PDB entry 4WXY | X-ray diffraction, 2.70 A resolution | chains A and G of the 12 polymer chains in the assembly

== Chain A (and G) ==
Molecule: Pyridoxal biosynthesis lyase PdxS
From: Geobacillus kaustophilus
Notes: EC 4.-.-.-; chain G of this document is another copy of the same molecule, construct and numbering; everything in this record applies to it too
UniProt: Q5L3Y2 (PDXS_GEOKA); numbering as in UniProt (aligned over 1-294)
Sequence (304 residues; each row starts with the number of its first residue; numbers below 1 keep their minus sign (Glu-9 is residue -9)):
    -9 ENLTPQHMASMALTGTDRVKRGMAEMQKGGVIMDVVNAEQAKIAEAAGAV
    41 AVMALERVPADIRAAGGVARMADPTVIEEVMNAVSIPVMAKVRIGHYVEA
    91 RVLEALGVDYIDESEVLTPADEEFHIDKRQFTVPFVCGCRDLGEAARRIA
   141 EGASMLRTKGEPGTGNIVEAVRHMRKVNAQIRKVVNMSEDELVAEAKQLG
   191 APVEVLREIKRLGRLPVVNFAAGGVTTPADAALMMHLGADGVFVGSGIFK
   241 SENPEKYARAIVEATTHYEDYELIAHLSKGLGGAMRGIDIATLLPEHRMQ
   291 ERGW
Disordered / not traced: -9 to 2, 291-294 (chain G: -9 to 0, 291-294)
Modified residues: Lys81 ((2S)-2-azanyl-6-[[(3R,4R)-3,4-bis(oxidanyl)-2-oxidanylidene-5-phosphonooxy-pentyl]amino]hexanoic acid; L5P)
Differences from the reference sequence: expression tag (-9 to 0); conflict Thr216 (Ala in Q5L3Y2)
Curated features (UniProtKB/Swiss-Prot):
  - binding site (D-ribose 5-phosphate): Asp24, Gly153, Gly214, Gly235, Ser236
  - binding site (D-glyceraldehyde 3-phosphate): Arg165

== Chain A / chain G interface ==
Residue-residue contacts (9):
  Arg165(A) with Asp180(G), salt bridge; Glu181(G), salt bridge
  Arg172(A) with Asn176(G); Ser178(G)
  Asn176(A) with Arg172(G); Asn176(G), hydrogen bond
  Ser178(A) with Arg172(G)
  Asp180(A) with Arg165(G), salt bridge
  Glu181(A) with Arg165(G), salt bridge
Interface residues without a listed pair, chain A (7 interface residues in all): Ala169
Interface residues without a listed pair, chain G (7 interface residues in all): Ala169

== Overview ==
The chain A/chain G interface involves 7 residues from each chain, with 1 hydrogen bond and 4 salt bridges.
Polar contacts include Arg165(A)-Asp180(G), Arg165(A)-Glu181(G) and Asn176(A)-Asn176(G). UniProt lists 5
D-ribose 5-phosphate-binding residues and D-glyceraldehyde 3-phosphate-binding residue Arg165(A) on chain A.
Both chains are Pyridoxal biosynthesis lyase PdxS (Geobacillus kaustophilus). Entry 4WXY (PLPS (inactive
glutaminase mutant) co-crystallized with glutamine and R5P) was determined by X-ray diffraction (same
publication as 4WXZ).
